PDB entry 1JUP | X-ray diffraction, 2.95 A resolution | chains B and A

[Chain B (and A)]
Name: Hypothetical transcriptional regulator in qaca 5'REGION
Source organism: Staphylococcus aureus
Notes: chain A of this document is another copy of the same molecule, construct and numbering; everything in this record applies to it too
Reference sequence: P0A0N4 (QACR_STAAU); residues 1-188 here = UniProt positions 1-188
Amino-acid sequence (194 residues; numbered 1 to 194; the number before each row is that of its first residue):
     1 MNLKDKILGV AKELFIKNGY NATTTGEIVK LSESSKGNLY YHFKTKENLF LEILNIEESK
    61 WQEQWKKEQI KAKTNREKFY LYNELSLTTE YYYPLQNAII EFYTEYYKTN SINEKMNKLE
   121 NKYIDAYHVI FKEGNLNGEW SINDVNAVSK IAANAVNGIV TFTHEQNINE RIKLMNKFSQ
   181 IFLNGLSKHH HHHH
Disordered / not traced: 1, 188-194
Differences from the reference sequence: engineered mutation Ala-72 (Cys in P0A0N4), Ser-141 (Cys in P0A0N4); expression tag (189-194)

[Interface between chain B and chain A]
Contacting residue pairs - 56 pairs, chain B then chain A:
  Lys-17(B) with Lys-108(A)
  Gln-96(B) with Phe-162(A)
  Asn-97(B) with Tyr-103(A); Thr-104(A); Tyr-107(A)
  Ile-100(B) with Ile-100(A), hydrophobic; Thr-161(A); Phe-162(A), hydrophobic
  Glu-101(B) with Thr-104(A), hydrogen bond
  Tyr-103(B) with His-164(A); Glu-165(A)
  Thr-104(B) with Ile-100(A); His-164(A)
  Glu-120(B) with Glu-165(A); Gln-166(A)
  Asp-144(B) with Lys-177(A)
  Lys-150(B) with Gln-166(A), hydrogen bond; Glu-170(A), salt bridge
  Ile-151(B) with Ile-159(A); Leu-174(A); Lys-177(A); Phe-178(A)
  Asn-154(B) with Gly-158(A); Ile-159(A); Phe-162(A), hydrogen bond (side chain-backbone); Thr-163(A), hydrogen bond
  Ala-155(B) with Asn-154(A); Ala-155(A); Ile-159(A)
  Asn-157(B) with Phe-162(A)
  Gly-158(B) with Asn-154(A); Gly-158(A)
  Ile-159(B) with Asn-154(A)
  Thr-161(B) with Tyr-103(A); Tyr-107(A), hydrogen bond (backbone-side chain); Phe-162(A)
  Phe-162(B) with Tyr-103(A); Asn-154(A); Asn-157(A); Thr-161(A)
  Thr-163(B) with Asn-154(A)
  His-164(B) with Tyr-107(A), hydrogen bond (backbone-side chain)
  Glu-165(B) with Asn-113(A)
  Leu-174(B) with Ile-151(A)
  Lys-177(B) with Ile-151(A)
  Phe-178(B) with Ile-151(A), hydrophobic
  Ile-181(B) with Phe-182(A); Gly-185(A); Leu-186(A), hydrophobic
  Phe-182(B) with Ile-181(A)
  Asn-184(B) with Gly-185(A), hydrogen bond (side chain-backbone); Ser-187(A)
  Gly-185(B) with Ile-181(A); Asn-184(A); Gly-185(A)
  Leu-186(B) with Ile-181(A), hydrophobic
Interface residues without a listed pair, chain B (33 interface residues in all): Asn-113, Asn-117, Val-148, Glu-170
Interface residues without a listed pair, chain A (32 interface residues in all): Asn-117, Glu-120, Ala-147, Lys-150

[Summary]
The interface between chain B and chain A involves 33 residues on one side and 32 on the other; the contacts
include 7 hydrogen bonds and 1 salt bridge. Among the polar pairs are Lys-150(B)/Glu-170(A),
Glu-101(B)/Thr-104(A) and Lys-150(B)/Gln-166(A).
Chain B and chain A are both Hypothetical transcriptional regulator in qaca 5'REGION (Staphylococcus aureus);
the structure, Crystal structure of the multidrug binding transcriptional repressor QacR bound to malachite
green, was determined by X-ray diffraction, deposited together with 1JT6, 1JTY, 1JUM, 1JUS and 1JTX.
